4JL3 - chains B and F of the 6 polymer chains in the assembly; structure by X-ray diffraction, 2.50 A resolution.

Chain B:
Molecule: Transcriptional regulator, TetR family
Organism: Mycobacterium smegmatis
Reference sequence: A0R6I8 (A0R6I8_MYCS2); residue numbers follow UniProt; this construct covers 9-189
Chain sequence (196 residues; each row starts with the number of its first residue; numbers below 1 keep their minus sign (His-6 is residue -6)):
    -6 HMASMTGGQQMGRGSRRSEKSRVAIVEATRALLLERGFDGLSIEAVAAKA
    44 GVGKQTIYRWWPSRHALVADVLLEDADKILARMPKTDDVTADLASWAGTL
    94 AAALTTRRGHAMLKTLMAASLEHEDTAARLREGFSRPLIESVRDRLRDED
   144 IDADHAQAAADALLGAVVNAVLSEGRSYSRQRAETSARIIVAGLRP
Not modelled in the structure: -6 to 8
Differences from the reference sequence: expression tag (-6 to 8)
Modified / non-standard residues: Mse-5, Mse-2, Mse4 (selenomethionine); Mse76, Mse105, Mse110 (selenomethionine; parent Met)
From the paper describing this entry:
  - binding site for the 31-nt DNA strand: Glu37, Lys47 to Trp53
  - specificity-determining residues: Lys47
  - mutagenesis - K47A, K47A/Q48A: abolished binding to the 31-nt DNA strand
  - mutagenesis - Q48A: unchanged binding to the 31-nt DNA strand
  - binding site for the 31-nt DNA strand (chain F): Gln48

Chain F:
Molecule: 31-nt DNA strand
Sequence (31 nucleotides; numbered 1 to 31; the number before each row is that of its first residue):
     1 CACAAGACGAGACGTACCGTCTCGTTTATGA

Interface between chain B and chain F:
Residue-residue contacts - 14 pairs, chain B then chain F:
  Arg9(B) with DT27(F), hydrogen bond to the base; DA28(F), sugar contact
  Ser35(B) with DC17(F), phosphate contact; DC18(F), phosphate contact
  Ile36(B) with DC18(F), hydrogen bond to the phosphate
  Glu37(B) with DC17(F), sugar contact; DC18(F), hydrogen bond to the phosphate
  Lys47(B) with DC18(F), base contact; DG19(F), hydrogen bond to the base; DT20(F), base contact
  Gln48(B) with DT20(F), base contact; DC21(F), hydrogen bond to the base
  Tyr51(B) with DG19(F), hydrogen bond to the phosphate; DT20(F), base contact
Interface residues without a listed pair, chain B (9 interface residues in all): Leu34, Arg57

Summary:
9 residues of chain B face 7 of chain F across their interface; the contacts include 6 hydrogen bonds. Polar
pairs include Arg9(B)-DT27(F), Lys47(B)-DG19(F) and Gln48(B)-DC21(F). From the paper: a binding site for the
31-nt DNA strand at Glu37(B) and Lys47(B); K47A and K47A/Q48A of chain B abolish binding to the 31-nt DNA
strand.
Here chain B is Transcriptional regulator, TetR family (Mycobacterium smegmatis) and chain F is a 31-nt DNA
strand. Entry 4JL3 (Crystal structure of ms6564-dna complex) was determined by X-ray diffraction.
